Entry 3FHZ (X-ray diffraction, 3.27 A resolution); this record covers chains E and H of the 12 polymer chains in the assembly.

[Chain E]
Protein: Arginine repressor
Organism: Mycobacterium tuberculosis
UniProtKB: P0A4Y8 (ARGR_MYCTU); residue numbers follow UniProt; this construct covers 1-170
Chain sequence (170 residues; row label = number of the first residue in the row):
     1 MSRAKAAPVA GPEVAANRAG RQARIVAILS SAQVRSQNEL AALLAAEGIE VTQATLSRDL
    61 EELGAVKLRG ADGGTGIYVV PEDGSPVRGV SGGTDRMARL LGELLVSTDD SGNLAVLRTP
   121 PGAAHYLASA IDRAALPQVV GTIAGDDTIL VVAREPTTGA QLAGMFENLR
Not modelled in the structure: 1-15
Small-molecule neighbours:
  - arginine (ARG), molecule 1: Pro121, Gly122, Asp146
  - arginine (ARG), molecule 2: His125, Ala128, Ser129, Asp132, Thr142, Ile143, Ala144
  - arginine (ARG), molecule 3: Gly145, Asp146, Asp147, Thr148

[Chain H]
Molecule: 20-nt DNA strand
Sequence (20 nucleotides; each row starts with the number of its first residue):
     1 TTTTGCATCG TTATGCAACA

[How chain E and chain H interact]
Residue-residue contacts - 17 pairs, chain E then chain H:
  Arg18(E) - DT3(H)  salt bridge to the phosphate
  Arg18(E) - DT4(H)  phosphate contact
  Arg21(E) - DT4(H)  salt bridge to the phosphate
  Glu50(E) - DG5(H)  phosphate contact
  Val51(E) - DG5(H)  phosphate contact
  Thr52(E) - DG5(H)  hydrogen bond to the phosphate
  Thr52(E) - DC6(H)  phosphate contact
  Ala54(E) - DC6(H)  base contact
  Ala54(E) - DA7(H)  base contact
  Thr55(E) - DT4(H)  sugar contact
  Thr55(E) - DG5(H)  hydrogen bond to the phosphate
  Arg58(E) - DT4(H)  base contact
  Arg58(E) - DG5(H)  hydrogen bond to the base
  Arg58(E) - DC6(H)  base contact
  Arg69(E) - DA13(H)  salt bridge to the phosphate
  Thr75(E) - DA13(H)  phosphate contact
  Thr75(E) - DT14(H)  phosphate contact
Other interface residues (no listed pair), chain E (11 interface residues in all): Gln53

[Overview]
11 residues of chain E and 7 residues of chain H are in contact, with 3 hydrogen bonds and 3 salt bridges.
Among the polar pairs are Arg58(E)-DG5(H), Thr52(E)-DG5(H) and Thr55(E)-DG5(H). Chain E binds 3 copies of
arginine.
Chain E is Arginine repressor (Mycobacterium tuberculosis) and chain H is a 20-nt DNA strand; the structure,
Crystal structure of the arginine repressor from Mycobacterium tuberculosis bound with its DNA operator and
co-repressor ..., was determined by X-ray diffraction.
